Entry 7JY1 (X-ray diffraction, 1.59 A resolution); this record covers chains A and D of the 4 polymer chains in the assembly.

[Chain A]
Name: Hemoglobin subunit alpha
From: Homo sapiens
UniProtKB: P69905 (HBA_HUMAN); residues 1-141 here correspond to UniProt positions 2-142 (UniProt number = residue number + 1)
Amino-acid sequence (141 residues; each row starts with the number of its first residue):
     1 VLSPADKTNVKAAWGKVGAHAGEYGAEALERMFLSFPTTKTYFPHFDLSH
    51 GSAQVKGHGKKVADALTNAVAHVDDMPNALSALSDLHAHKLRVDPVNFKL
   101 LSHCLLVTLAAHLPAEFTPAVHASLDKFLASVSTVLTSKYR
Ion coordination: heme Fe: His87 (together with carbon monoxide)
Small-molecule neighbours:
  - carbon monoxide (CMO): Leu29, Phe43, His58, Val62, His87, Leu101
  - heme (HEM): Met32, Thr39, Tyr42, Phe43, His45, Phe46, His58, Lys61, Val62, Ala65, Leu66, Leu83, Leu86, His87, Leu91, Val93, Asn97, Phe98, Leu101, Val132, Leu136
  - 1,4,7,10,13,16-hexaoxacyclooctadecane (O4B), molecule 1: Lys7, Lys11, Val70, Ala71, His72, Val73, Asp74
  - 1,4,7,10,13,16-hexaoxacyclooctadecane (O4B), molecule 2: Phe33, Leu34, Pro37, Lys40, Leu48
  - VOP ([6-{(1S)-1-[(2-amino-6-fluoroquinolin-3-yl)oxy]ethyl}-5-(1H-pyrazol-1-yl)-1H-indazol-1-yl]acetic acid), molecule 1: Val1, Leu2, Lys7, Val73, Asp74, Met76, Ser131
  - VOP, molecule 2: Asp74, Met76, Pro77, Asn78, Ser131, Thr134, Val135, Tyr140, Arg141

[Chain D]
Name: Hemoglobin subunit beta
From: Homo sapiens
UniProtKB: P68871 (HBB_HUMAN); residues 1-146 here correspond to UniProt positions 2-147 (UniProt number = residue number + 1)
Amino-acid sequence (146 residues; numbered 1 to 146; the number before each row is that of its first residue):
     1 VHLTPEEKSAVTALWGKVNVDEVGGEALGRLLVVYPWTQRFFESFGDLST
    51 PDAVMGNPKVKAHGKKVLGAFSDGLAHLDNLKGTFATLSELHCDKLHVDP
   101 ENFRLLGNVLVCVLAHHFGKEFTPPVQAAYQKVVAGVANALAHKYH
Ion coordination: heme Fe: His92 (together with carbon monoxide)
Small-molecule neighbours:
  - carbon monoxide (CMO): Leu28, Phe42, His63, Val67, His92
  - heme (HEM): Leu31, Thr38, Phe41, Phe42, Ser44, His63, Lys66, Val67, Ala70, Phe71, Phe85, Leu88, Leu91, His92, Leu96, Val98, Asn102, Phe103, Leu106, Val137, Leu141
  - 1,4,7,10,13,16-hexaoxacyclooctadecane (O4B): Pro58, Lys59, Ala62

[Interface between chain A and chain D]
Contacting residue pairs (15):
  Thr38(A) - His97(D)
  Thr41(A) - Arg40(D)  hydrogen bond (backbone-side chain)
  Tyr42(A) - Arg40(D)
  Leu91(A) - Arg40(D)
  Arg92(A) - Pro36(D)
  Arg92(A) - Trp37(D)
  Arg92(A) - Gln39(D)  hydrogen bond
  Arg92(A) - Arg40(D)
  Val93(A) - Trp37(D)
  Asp94(A) - Trp37(D)
  Asp94(A) - Asp99(D)
  Asp94(A) - Asn102(D)  hydrogen bond
  Pro95(A) - Trp37(D)
  Val96(A) - Asp99(D)
  Lys139(A) - Pro36(D)

[Summary]
Chain A and chain D form an interface of 10 and 7 residues respectively, with 3 hydrogen bonds. Polar pairs
include Thr41(A)-Arg40(D), Arg92(A)-Gln39(D) and Asp94(A)-Asn102(D). Ligands of chain A: heme, carbon
monoxide, 1,4,7,10,13,16-hexaoxacyclooctadecane and compound VOP. Bound to chain D: heme, carbon monoxide and
1,4,7,10,13,16-hexaoxacyclooctadecane.
Here chain A is Hemoglobin subunit alpha and chain D is Hemoglobin subunit beta, both from Homo sapiens. Entry
7JY1 (Structure of HbA with compound 19) was determined by X-ray diffraction, deposited together with 7JXZ,
7JY0 and 7JY3.
